PDB entry 7U8W | X-ray diffraction, 1.71 A resolution | chain A

[Chain A]
Molecule: Heat shock protein 75 kDa, mitochondrial
Organism: Homo sapiens
UniProtKB: Q12931 (TRAP1_HUMAN); numbering as in UniProt (aligned over 70-552)
Amino-acid sequence (483 residues; each row starts with the number of its first residue):
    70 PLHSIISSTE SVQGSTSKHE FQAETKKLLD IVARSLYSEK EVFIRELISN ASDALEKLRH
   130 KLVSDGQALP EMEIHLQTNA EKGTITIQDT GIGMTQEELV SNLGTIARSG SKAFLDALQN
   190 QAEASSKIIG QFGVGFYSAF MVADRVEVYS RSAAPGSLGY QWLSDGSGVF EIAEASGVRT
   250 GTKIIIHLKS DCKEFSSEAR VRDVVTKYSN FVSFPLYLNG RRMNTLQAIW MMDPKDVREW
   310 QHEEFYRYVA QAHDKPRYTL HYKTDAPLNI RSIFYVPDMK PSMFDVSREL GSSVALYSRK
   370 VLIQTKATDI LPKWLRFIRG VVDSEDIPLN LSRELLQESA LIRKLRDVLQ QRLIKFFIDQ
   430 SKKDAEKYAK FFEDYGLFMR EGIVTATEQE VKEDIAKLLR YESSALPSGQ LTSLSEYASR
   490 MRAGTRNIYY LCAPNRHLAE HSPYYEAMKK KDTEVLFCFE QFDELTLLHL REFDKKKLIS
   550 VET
Not modelled in the structure: 70, 105-106, 172-197, 357-361, 398-406
Ligand contacts:
  - KUC ([5-(4-fluoro-2H-isoindole-2-carbonyl)-2-hydroxyphenyl](5-fluoro-2H-isoindol-2-yl)methanone), molecule 1: Leu116, Asn119, Ala120, Asp122, Ala123, Lys126, Asp158, Ile161, Gly162, Met163, Leu168, Gln200, Phe201, Gly204, Phe205, Val217, Ser219, Trp231, Thr251, Ile253
  - KUC, molecule 2: Tyr513, Met517, Val550, Glu551, Thr552

[In short]
Ligands of chain A: compound KUC.
Chain A is Heat shock protein 75 kDa, mitochondrial (Homo sapiens); the structure, hTRAP1 with inhibitors, was
determined by X-ray diffraction (same publication as 7U8U, 7U8V and 7U8X).
